PDB entry 6HX8 | X-ray diffraction, 2.40 A resolution | chains B and E of the 6 polymer chains in the assembly

== Chain B ==
Name: Tubulin beta-2B chain
From: Bos taurus
UniProt: Q6B856 (TBB2B_BOVIN); the author numbering skips numbers that UniProt does not, so the offset changes along the chain: 1-42 = UniProt 1-42; 45-360 = UniProt 43-358; 369-455 = UniProt 359-445
Sequence (445 residues; numbered 1 to 455; 10 numbers in that range are skipped by the numbering (no residue carries them; nothing is unmodelled there); the number before each row is that of its first residue):
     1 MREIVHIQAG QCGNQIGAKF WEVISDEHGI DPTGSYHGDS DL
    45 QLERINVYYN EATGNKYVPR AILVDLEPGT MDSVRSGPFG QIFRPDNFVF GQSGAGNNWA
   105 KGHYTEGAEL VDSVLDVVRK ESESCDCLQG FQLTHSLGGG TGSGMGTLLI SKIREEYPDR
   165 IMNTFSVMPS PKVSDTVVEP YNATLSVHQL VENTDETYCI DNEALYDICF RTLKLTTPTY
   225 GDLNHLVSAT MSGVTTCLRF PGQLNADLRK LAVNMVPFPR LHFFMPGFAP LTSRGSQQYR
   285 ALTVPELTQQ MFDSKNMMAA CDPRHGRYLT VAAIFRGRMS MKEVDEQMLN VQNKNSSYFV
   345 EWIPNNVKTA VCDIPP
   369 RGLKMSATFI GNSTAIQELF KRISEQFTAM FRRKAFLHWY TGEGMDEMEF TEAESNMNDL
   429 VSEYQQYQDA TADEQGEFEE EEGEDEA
Disordered / not traced: 277-281, 438-455
Swiss-Prot annotation at these positions:
  - motif: M1 to I4 (MREI motif)
  - binding site (GTP): Q11, E71, S140, G144, T145, G146, N206, N228
  - binding site (Mg(2+)): E71
  - modified residue: S40 (Phosphoserine), T57 (Phosphothreonine), K60 (N6-acetyllysine), S174 (Phosphoserine), T287 (Phosphothreonine), T292 (Phosphothreonine), R320 (Omega-N-methylarginine), E448 (5-glutamyl polyglutamate)
  - cross-link (Glycyl lysine isopeptide (Lys-Gly)): K60 (interchain with G-Cter in ubiquitin), K326 (interchain with G-Cter in ubiquitin)
Ion coordination: Mg2+: Q11 (together with GDP)
Small-molecule neighbours:
  - GDP (guanosine-5'-diphosphate): G10, Q11, C12, Q15, I16, N101, S140, G142, G143, G144, T145, G146, V171, P173, V177, D179, E183, N206, L209, Y224, L227, N228
  - GXN ([2-[(3-bromanyl-4,5-dimethoxy-phenyl)methyl]-7-methoxy-3,4-dihydro-1H-isoquinolin-6-yl] sulfamate): V238, C241, L248, A250, K254, L255, N258, M259, T314, V315, A316, A317, I318, N349, N350, V351, K352, T353, A354, T376, I378
What the authors report for this chain:
  - binding site for GXN: G237, V238, C241, L255, N258, M259, A316, I318, N349, K352, A354, T376, I378

== Chain E ==
Name: Stathmin-4
From: Rattus norvegicus
UniProt: P63043 (STMN4_RAT); residues 5-145 here correspond to UniProt positions 49-189 (UniProt number = residue number + 44)
Sequence (143 residues; each row starts with the number of its first residue):
     3 MADMEVIELN KCTSGQSFEV ILKPPSFDGV PEFNASLPRR RDPSLEEIQK KLEAAEERRK
    63 YQEAELLKHL AEKREHEREV IQKAIEENNN FIKMAKEKLA QKMESNKENR EAHLAAMLER
   123 LQEKDKHAEE VRKNKELKEE ASR
Disordered / not traced: 3-5, 29-43, 144-145
Differences from the reference sequence: initiating methionine (3); expression tag (4)
Swiss-Prot annotation at these positions:
  - modified residue: S46 (Phosphoserine)

== Chain B / chain E interface ==
Contacting residue pairs - 22 pairs, chain B then chain E:
  H107(B) with K75(E), hydrogen bond
  Y108(B) with H78(E), hydrogen bond; V82(E), hydrophobic; I83(E)
  L152(B) with E79(E)
  S155(B) with L72(E); K75(E); R76(E), hydrogen bond
  K156(B) with R76(E); E79(E), salt bridge
  R158(B) with L68(E)
  E159(B) with L72(E); R76(E), salt bridge
  Q193(B) with K75(E)
  E196(B) with H71(E)
  T409(B) with E89(E)
  E411(B) with V82(E); A86(E)
  G412(B) with V82(E); K85(E); A86(E)
  E417(B) with H78(E), salt bridge
Also at the interface, not in a pair above, chain B (18 interface residues in all): T109, P162, G410, M413, D414
Also at the interface, not in a pair above, chain E (14 interface residues in all): E65, L69

== Overview ==
The interface between chain B and chain E involves 18 residues on one side and 14 on the other; the contacts
include 3 hydrogen bonds and 3 salt bridges. Polar pairs include K156(B)-E79(E), E159(B)-R76(E) and
E417(B)-H78(E). The paper reports a binding site for GXN at G237(B), V238(B) and C241(B) among others.
Here chain B is Tubulin beta-2B chain (Bos taurus) and chain E is Stathmin-4 (Rattus norvegicus). Entry 6HX8
(Tubulin-STX3451 complex) was determined by X-ray diffraction.
